Entry 9BPB (electron microscopy, 2.57 A resolution); this record covers chains a and b of the 42 polymer chains in the assembly.

[Chain a]
Molecule: Cytochrome c oxidase subunit 1
Source organism: Saccharomyces cerevisiae W303
Notes: EC 7.1.1.9
UniProt: P00401 (COX1_YEAST); residues 1-534 here = UniProt positions 1-534
Chain sequence (534 residues; each row starts with the number of its first residue):
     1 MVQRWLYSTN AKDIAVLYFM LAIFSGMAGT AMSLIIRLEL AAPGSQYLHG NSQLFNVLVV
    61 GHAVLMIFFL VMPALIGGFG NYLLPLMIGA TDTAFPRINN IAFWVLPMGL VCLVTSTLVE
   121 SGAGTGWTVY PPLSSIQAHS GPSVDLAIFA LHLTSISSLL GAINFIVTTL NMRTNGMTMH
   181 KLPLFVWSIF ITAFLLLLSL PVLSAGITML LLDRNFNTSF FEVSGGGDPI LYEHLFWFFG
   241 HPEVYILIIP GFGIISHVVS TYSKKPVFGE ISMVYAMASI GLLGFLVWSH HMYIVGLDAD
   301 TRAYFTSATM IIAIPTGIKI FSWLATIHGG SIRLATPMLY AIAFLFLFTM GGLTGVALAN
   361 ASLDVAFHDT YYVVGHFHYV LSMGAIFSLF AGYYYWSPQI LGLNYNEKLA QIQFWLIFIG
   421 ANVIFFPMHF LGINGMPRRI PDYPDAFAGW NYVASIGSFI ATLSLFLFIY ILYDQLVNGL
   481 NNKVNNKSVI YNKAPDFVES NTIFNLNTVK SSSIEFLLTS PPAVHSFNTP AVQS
Ion coordination: Ca2+: Glu39, Ala42, Gly44; heme a Fe near His62 (its only coordinating residue here); Cu ion: His241, His291
Ligand contacts:
  - cardiolipin (CN3; (2R,5S,11R,14R)-5,8,11-trihydroxy-2-(nonanoyloxy)-5,11-dioxido-16-oxo-14-[(propanoyloxy)methyl]-4,6,10,12,15-pentaoxa-5,11-diphosphanonadec-1-yl undecanoate): Asn406, Lys408, Phe466, Leu467, Tyr470, Lys487
  - heme a (HEA), molecule 1: Gly26, Thr30, Ser33, Ile36, Arg37, Phe55, Val59, His62, Ala63, Met66, Ile67, Leu70, Val71, Gly126, Trp127, Tyr371, Val374, Phe377, His378, Leu381, Ser382, Ile386, Leu389, Phe390, Ile417, Ile424, Phe425, Met428, Arg438, Arg439, Ile440, Ser458, Ala461, Leu465, Phe468
  - heme a (HEA), molecule 2: Trp127, Trp237, Val244, Tyr245, Ile248, His290, His291, Thr309, Ile312, Ala313, Thr316, Gly317, Ile320, Phe321, Phe348, Thr349, Gly352, Leu353, Gly355, Val356, Leu358, Ala359, Asp364, His368, Val373, His376, Phe377, Val380, Leu381, Arg438
  - 1,2-diacyl-sn-glycero-3-phoshocholine (PCF), molecule 1: Ser204, Ala205, Thr208, Leu212, Phe216
  - 1,2-diacyl-sn-glycero-3-phoshocholine (PCF), molecule 2: Val423, Tyr452, Val453, Ile456
  - phosphatidylethanolamine (PTY), molecule 1: Ala94, Phe95, Pro96, Arg97, Ile98, Leu160
  - phosphatidylethanolamine (PTY), molecule 2: Phe268, Phe321, Leu324, Ala325, His328
  - phosphatidylethanolamine (PTY), molecule 3: Thr354, Phe426, His429, Phe430, Trp450
Curated features (UniProtKB/Swiss-Prot):
  - binding site (Ca(2+)): Glu39, Ala42, Gly44, Pro441
  - binding site (Fe(II)-heme a): His62, His378
  - binding site (Cu cation): His241, His290, His291
  - binding site (O2): Tyr245
  - binding site (Mg(2+)): His368, Asp369
  - binding site (heme a3): His376
  - cross-link: His241 to Tyr245 (1'-histidyl-3'-tyrosine (His-Tyr))

[Chain b]
Molecule: Cytochrome c oxidase subunit 2
Source organism: Saccharomyces cerevisiae W303
Notes: EC 7.1.1.9
UniProt: P00410 (COX2_YEAST); residue numbers follow UniProt; this construct covers 1-251
Chain sequence (251 residues; row label = number of the first residue in the row):
     1 MLDLLRLQLT TFIMNDVPTP YACYFQDSAT PNQEGILELH DNIMFYLLVI LGLVSWMLYT
    61 IVMTYSKNPI AYKYIKHGQT IEVIWTIFPA VILLIIAFPS FILLYLCDEV ISPAMTIKAI
   121 GYQWYWKYEY SDFINDSGET VEFESYVIPD ELLEEGQLRL LDTDTSMVVP VDTHIRFVVT
   181 AADVIHDFAI PSLGIKVDAT PGRLNQVSAL IQREGVFYGA CSELCGTGHA NMPIKIEAVS
   241 LPKFLEWLNE Q
Unresolved in the structure: 1-15
Ion coordination: dinuclear copper ion: Cys221, Glu223, Cys225, His229, Met232; Mg2+ near Glu223 (its only coordinating residue here)
Ligand contacts:
  - heme a (HEA): Ile50, Val54, Pro89, Ile92, Leu93
  - phosphatidylethanolamine (PTY), molecule 1: Thr19, Pro20, Tyr21, Ala22, Cys23, Tyr24, Met44
  - phosphatidylethanolamine (PTY), molecule 2: Leu53, Gly78, Ile81, Trp85, Phe88
Curated features (UniProtKB/Swiss-Prot):
  - binding site (Cu cation): His186, Cys221, Glu223, Cys225, His229, Met232
  - binding site (Mg(2+)): Glu223
  - site: Asn15, Asp16 (Cleavage)

[Interface between chain a and chain b]
Residue-residue contacts (113):
  Gly44(a) - Arg159(b)
  Ser52(a) - Thr227(b)  hydrogen bond (side chain-backbone)
  Gln53(a) - Thr227(b)
  Asn56(a) - Gly226(b)  hydrogen bond (side chain-backbone)
  Thr125(a) - Leu224(b)
  Tyr130(a) - Glu223(b)
  Pro132(a) - Val184(b)
  Pro132(a) - Ile185(b)  hydrophobic
  Leu133(a) - Val184(b)  hydrophobic
  Leu133(a) - Leu224(b)
  Leu133(a) - Gly226(b)
  Ile230(a) - Thr200(b)
  Ile230(a) - Arg203(b)
  Glu233(a) - Asp198(b)
  Lys264(a) - Ala71(b)
  Lys265(a) - Tyr72(b)
  Lys265(a) - Lys73(b)
  Pro266(a) - Lys76(b)
  Phe268(a) - Ile75(b)
  Phe268(a) - Lys76(b)
  Phe268(a) - His77(b)
  Phe268(a) - Gly78(b)
  Phe268(a) - Ile81(b)  hydrophobic
  Phe268(a) - Glu82(b)
  Gly269(a) - Lys76(b)  hydrogen bond (backbone-backbone)
  Gly269(a) - Glu82(b)
  Ile294(a) - Lys196(b)
  Ile294(a) - Val197(b)
  Ile294(a) - Asp198(b)  hydrogen bond (backbone-backbone)
  Val295(a) - Asp198(b)
  Val295(a) - Arg203(b)
  Val295(a) - Asn205(b)
  Gly296(a) - Arg203(b)  hydrogen bond (backbone-side chain)
  Gly296(a) - Asn205(b)
  Ala299(a) - Leu104(b)
  Ala299(a) - Tyr105(b)
  Ala299(a) - Asp108(b)
  Asp300(a) - Tyr105(b)  hydrogen bond
  Ala303(a) - Tyr105(b)
  Ser307(a) - Phe101(b)
  Met310(a) - Leu93(b)
  Met310(a) - Ile96(b)  hydrophobic
  Ile314(a) - Thr86(b)
  Ile314(a) - Pro89(b)  hydrophobic
  Ile314(a) - Ala90(b)
  Ile318(a) - Trp85(b)  hydrophobic
  Phe321(a) - Trp85(b)  hydrophobic
  Leu324(a) - Val54(b)  hydrophobic
  Leu324(a) - Met57(b)  hydrophobic
  Leu324(a) - Ile61(b)
  Ile327(a) - Ile61(b)
  His328(a) - Tyr65(b)
  Gly329(a) - Tyr65(b)
  Gly329(a) - Asn68(b)  hydrogen bond (backbone-side chain)
  Gly329(a) - Ile70(b)
  Gly329(a) - Ala71(b)
  Gly329(a) - Tyr72(b)
  Gly330(a) - Tyr65(b)
  Gly330(a) - Asn68(b)
  Gly330(a) - Ala71(b)
  Ser331(a) - Asn68(b)
  Ser331(a) - Pro69(b)
  Ser331(a) - Ala71(b)
  Ile332(a) - Tyr65(b)
  Ile332(a) - Ser66(b)
  Leu334(a) - Ser66(b)
  Ile342(a) - Leu58(b)  hydrophobic
  Phe346(a) - Ser55(b)
  Phe346(a) - Leu58(b)  hydrophobic
  Leu353(a) - Leu47(b)  hydrophobic
  Asn360(a) - Ser100(b)  hydrogen bond
  Ser362(a) - Ile36(b)
  Ser362(a) - Leu39(b)
  Ser362(a) - Ser100(b)
  Ser362(a) - Leu103(b)
  Leu363(a) - Ile36(b)  hydrophobic
  Val365(a) - Ile36(b)  hydrophobic
  Val365(a) - Lys196(b)
  Ala366(a) - Ile36(b)  hydrophobic
  Phe367(a) - Phe25(b)  hydrophobic
  Phe367(a) - His40(b)
  His368(a) - Lys196(b)  hydrogen bond (backbone-side chain)
  Asp369(a) - Ser222(b)
  Asp369(a) - Glu223(b)
  Phe430(a) - Ala22(b)
  Phe430(a) - Cys23(b)  hydrophobic
  Ile433(a) - Cys23(b)
  Ile433(a) - Tyr24(b)
  Ile433(a) - Phe25(b)
  Asn434(a) - Ala22(b)
  Asn434(a) - Cys23(b)
  Asn434(a) - Tyr24(b)  hydrogen bond (side chain-backbone)
  Asn434(a) - Gln26(b)
  Arg438(a) - His229(b)
  Arg439(a) - Leu224(b)
  Arg439(a) - His229(b)
  Ile440(a) - His229(b)
  Asp442(a) - Arg159(b)  salt bridge
  Asp442(a) - Leu160(b)
  Asp442(a) - Ala230(b)
  Tyr443(a) - Leu160(b)
  Pro444(a) - Arg159(b)
  Pro444(a) - Leu160(b)
  Asp445(a) - Arg159(b)
  Ala446(a) - Pro18(b)
  Ala446(a) - Thr19(b)
  Ala446(a) - Pro20(b)
  Phe447(a) - Pro18(b)  hydrophobic
  Gly449(a) - Tyr21(b)
  Trp450(a) - Tyr21(b)  hydrophobic
  Trp450(a) - Ala22(b)
  Trp450(a) - Cys23(b)  hydrophobic
  Phe497(a) - Pro69(b)  hydrophobic
Also at the interface, not in a pair above, chain a (76 interface residues in all): Gly124, Gly126, Val223, Pro229, Ser272, Arg302, Thr306, Ile320, Ser322, Val356, Ala357, Ala361, Tyr372, Gly435, Pro437, Pro441
Also at the interface, not in a pair above, chain b (76 interface residues in all): Ile43, Leu51, Val62, Phe88, Ala97, Gln123, Asp183, Asp187, Pro191, Gly194, Pro201, Gly202, Ala220, Cys221, Cys225

[In short]
Chain a and chain b each contribute 76 residues to their interface; the contacts include 10 hydrogen bonds and
1 salt bridge. Polar contacts include Asp442(a)-Arg159(b), Ser52(a)-Thr227(b) and Asn56(a)-Gly226(b). One heme
a molecule and 2 phosphatidylethanolamine molecules are bound between chain a and chain b.
Here chain a is Cytochrome c oxidase subunit 1 and chain b is Cytochrome c oxidase subunit 2, both from
Saccharomyces cerevisiae W303. Entry 9BPB (Tethered respiratory III2IV2 supercomplex from Saccharomyces
cerevisiae) was determined by electron microscopy.
